Entry 1CU4 (X-ray diffraction, 2.90 A resolution); this record covers chains H and P of the 3 polymer chains in the assembly.

Chain H:
Protein: Fab heavy chain
Organism: Mus musculus
Notes: fragment: fab antibody 3f4, heavy chain; antibody fragment or engineered binder
Amino-acid sequence (217 residues; row label = number of the first residue in the row; a row labelled like 82A-82C holds insertion residues (82A, then the next letters in order)):
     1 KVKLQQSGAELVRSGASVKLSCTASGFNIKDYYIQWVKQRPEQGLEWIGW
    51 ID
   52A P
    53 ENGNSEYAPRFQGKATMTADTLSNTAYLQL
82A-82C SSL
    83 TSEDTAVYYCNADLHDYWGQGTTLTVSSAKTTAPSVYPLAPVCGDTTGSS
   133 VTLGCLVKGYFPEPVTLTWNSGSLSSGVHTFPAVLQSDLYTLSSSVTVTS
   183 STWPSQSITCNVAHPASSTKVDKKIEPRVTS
Not modelled in the structure: 1-2
Disulfide bonds: Cys-22/Cys-92, Cys-137/Cys-192

Chain P:
Protein: Recognition peptide
Amino-acid sequence (10 residues; each row starts with the number of its first residue):
   104 APKTNMKHMA

Interface between chain H and chain P:
Contacting residue pairs (21; chain H residue first):
  Lys-30(H) with Lys-106(P), hydrogen bond (backbone-side chain)
  Asp-31(H) with Lys-106(P)
  Tyr-33(H) with Lys-106(P), hydrogen bond (backbone-backbone); Thr-107(P); His-111(P); Met-112(P), hydrogen bond (side chain-backbone)
  Trp-50(H) with Thr-107(P); Lys-110(P); Met-112(P)
  Ile-51(H) with Met-112(P)
  Asp-52(H) with Lys-106(P), salt bridge; Met-112(P)
  Glu-53(H) with Lys-106(P), salt bridge
  Asn-56(H) with Met-112(P)
  Glu-58(H) with Met-112(P); Ala-113(P)
  Asp-95(H) with Thr-107(P), hydrogen bond; Asn-108(P), hydrogen bond (side chain-backbone)
  Leu-96(H) with Lys-106(P); Thr-107(P); Asn-108(P), hydrogen bond (backbone-side chain)
Also at the interface, not in a pair above, chain H (13 interface residues in all): Tyr-32, Ser-57
Also at the interface, not in a pair above, chain P (9 interface residues in all): Pro-105, Met-109

Summary:
Chain H and chain P form an interface of 13 and 9 residues respectively; the contacts include 6 hydrogen bonds
and 2 salt bridges. Polar pairs include Asp-52(H)/Lys-106(P), Glu-53(H)/Lys-106(P) and Lys-30(H)/Lys-106(P).
Chain H is Fab heavy chain (Mus musculus) and chain P is Recognition peptide; the structure, Crystal structure
of the anti-prion fab 3F4 in complex with its peptide epitope, was determined by X-ray diffraction together
with 1CR9 from the same study.
